Entry 3G02 (X-ray diffraction, 1.50 A resolution); this record covers chains A and B.

# Chain A (and B)
Molecule: Epoxide hydrolase
From: Aspergillus niger
Notes: EC 3.3.2.9; chain B of this document is another copy of the same molecule, construct and numbering; everything in this record applies to it too
UniProt: Q9UR30 (Q9UR30_ASPNG); residue numbers follow UniProt; this construct covers 5-398
Sequence (408 residues; row label = number of the first residue in the row; numbering starts at 0):
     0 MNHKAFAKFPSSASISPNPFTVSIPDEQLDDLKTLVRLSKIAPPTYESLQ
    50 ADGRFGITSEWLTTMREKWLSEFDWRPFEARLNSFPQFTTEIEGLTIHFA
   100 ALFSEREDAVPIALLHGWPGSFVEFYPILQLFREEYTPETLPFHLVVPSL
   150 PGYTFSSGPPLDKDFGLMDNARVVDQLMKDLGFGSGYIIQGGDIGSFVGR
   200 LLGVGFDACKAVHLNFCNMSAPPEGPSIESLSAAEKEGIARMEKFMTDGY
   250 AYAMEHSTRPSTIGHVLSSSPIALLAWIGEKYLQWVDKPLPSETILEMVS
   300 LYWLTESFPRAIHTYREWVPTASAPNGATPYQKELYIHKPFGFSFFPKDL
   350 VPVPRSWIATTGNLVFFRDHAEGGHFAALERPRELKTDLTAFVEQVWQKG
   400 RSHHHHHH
Disordered / not traced: 0-2, 321-327, 397-407 (chain B: 0-2, 223-228, 319-326, 397-407)
Sequence notes: initiating methionine (0); expression tag (1-4, 399-407); engineered mutation F215 (Leu in Q9UR30), N217 (Ala in Q9UR30), S219 (Arg in Q9UR30), Y249 (Leu in Q9UR30), W317 (Thr in Q9UR30), V318 (Thr in Q9UR30), P329 (Met in Q9UR30), Y330 (Leu in Q9UR30), V350 (Cys in Q9UR30)
What the authors report for this chain:
  - catalytic residues: D192, Y251, Y314, D348, H374 (citing earlier work)
  - binding site for formate: D192
  - conformationally variable residues (loop rearrangement, order/disorder transition, side-chain flip): S195, F196, N217 to P222, P222 to S229, V318, P319 to P329, Y330

# Interface between chain A and chain B
Contacting residue pairs (123; chain A residue first):
  L34(A) - L37(B)
  L34(A) - K39(B)
  L37(A) - L34(B)
  L37(A) - L37(B)  hydrophobic
  S38(A) - S268(B)
  K39(A) - L34(B)
  K39(A) - S267(B)
  K39(A) - S268(B)  hydrogen bond (backbone-backbone)
  K39(A) - W302(B)
  I40(A) - H264(B)
  I40(A) - S267(B)
  A41(A) - G263(B)
  A41(A) - H264(B)  hydrogen bond (backbone-side chain)
  A41(A) - S267(B)
  P42(A) - E305(B)
  P42(A) - P308(B)
  P43(A) - L160(B)
  T44(A) - L160(B)
  T44(A) - P308(B)
  Y45(A) - P159(B)
  Y45(A) - L160(B)
  Y45(A) - K162(B)
  Y45(A) - D163(B)
  Y45(A) - R315(B)
  E46(A) - P259(B)
  E46(A) - S260(B)
  E46(A) - H312(B)
  E46(A) - R315(B)  salt bridge
  S47(A) - S260(B)
  S47(A) - H264(B)
  L48(A) - L160(B)  hydrophobic
  R53(A) - T257(B)
  R53(A) - R258(B)
  F54(A) - T257(B)
  F54(A) - R258(B)
  F54(A) - P259(B)
  F54(A) - S260(B)  hydrogen bond (backbone-backbone)
  F54(A) - T261(B)
  F54(A) - R315(B)
  G55(A) - R258(B)
  G55(A) - T261(B)
  I56(A) - S260(B)  hydrogen bond (backbone-side chain)
  I56(A) - T261(B)  hydrogen bond (backbone-side chain)
  I56(A) - H264(B)
  S58(A) - H264(B)  hydrogen bond
  L61(A) - H264(B)
  P159(A) - Y45(B)
  L160(A) - P43(B)
  L160(A) - T44(B)
  L160(A) - Y45(B)
  L160(A) - L48(B)  hydrophobic
  K162(A) - Y45(B)
  D163(A) - Y45(B)
  T246(A) - T257(B)
  D247(A) - T257(B)
  D247(A) - R258(B)  salt bridge
  G248(A) - R258(B)
  A250(A) - M253(B)
  A250(A) - E254(B)
  A250(A) - T257(B)
  Y251(A) - E254(B)
  M253(A) - A250(B)
  E254(A) - A250(B)
  E254(A) - Y251(B)
  E254(A) - W276(B)
  T257(A) - R53(B)
  T257(A) - F54(B)
  T257(A) - D247(B)
  T257(A) - A250(B)
  R258(A) - R53(B)
  R258(A) - F54(B)
  R258(A) - G55(B)
  R258(A) - D247(B)  salt bridge
  R258(A) - G248(B)
  R258(A) - E279(B)  salt bridge
  R258(A) - Q283(B)  hydrogen bond
  P259(A) - E46(B)
  P259(A) - F54(B)
  S260(A) - E46(B)
  S260(A) - S47(B)
  S260(A) - F54(B)  hydrogen bond (backbone-backbone)
  S260(A) - I56(B)  hydrogen bond (side chain-backbone)
  T261(A) - F54(B)
  T261(A) - G55(B)
  T261(A) - I56(B)  hydrogen bond (side chain-backbone)
  T261(A) - A275(B)
  T261(A) - E279(B)  hydrogen bond
  G263(A) - A41(B)
  H264(A) - A41(B)
  H264(A) - S47(B)
  H264(A) - S58(B)  hydrogen bond
  H264(A) - L61(B)
  V265(A) - V265(B)  hydrophobic
  V265(A) - L266(B)  hydrophobic
  V265(A) - A272(B)
  V265(A) - A275(B)  hydrophobic
  L266(A) - V265(B)  hydrophobic
  S267(A) - K39(B)
  S267(A) - A41(B)
  S268(A) - S38(B)
  S268(A) - K39(B)  hydrogen bond (backbone-backbone)
  S268(A) - S269(B)
  S268(A) - I271(B)
  S268(A) - A272(B)
  S269(A) - S268(B)
  S269(A) - S269(B)
  I271(A) - S268(B)
  A272(A) - V265(B)
  A272(A) - S268(B)
  A275(A) - T261(B)
  A275(A) - V265(B)  hydrophobic
  W276(A) - E254(B)
  E279(A) - R258(B)  salt bridge
  E279(A) - T261(B)  hydrogen bond
  Q283(A) - R258(B)  hydrogen bond
  W302(A) - K39(B)
  E305(A) - K39(B)  salt bridge
  E305(A) - P42(B)
  P308(A) - T44(B)
  H312(A) - E46(B)
  R315(A) - Y45(B)
  R315(A) - E46(B)  salt bridge
  R315(A) - F54(B)
Also at the interface, not in a pair above, chain A (59 interface residues in all): D30, T57, D161, I262, K280, R309
Also at the interface, not in a pair above, chain B (59 interface residues in all): D30, I40, T57, D161, T246, I262, K280, R309

# Summary
Chain A and chain B each contribute 59 residues to their interface, with 15 hydrogen bonds and 7 salt bridges.
Polar pairs include E46(A)-R315(B), D247(A)-R258(B) and R258(A)-E279(B). From the paper: catalytic residues
D192(A), Y251(A) and Y314(A) among others; a binding site for formate at D192(A).
Chain A and chain B are both Epoxide hydrolase (Aspergillus niger); the structure, Structure of
enantioselective mutant of epoxide hydrolase from Aspergillus niger generated by directed evolution, was
determined by X-ray diffraction, deposited together with 3G0I.
